6N62 - chains C and F of the 8 polymer chains in the assembly; structure by X-ray diffraction, 3.80 A resolution.

[Chain C]
Protein: DNA-directed RNA polymerase subunit beta
Organism: Escherichia coli
Notes: EC 2.7.7.6
UniProtKB: P0A8V4 (RPOB_ECO57); numbering as in UniProt (aligned over 1-1342)
Sequence (1342 residues; numbered 1 to 1342; the number before each row is that of its first residue):
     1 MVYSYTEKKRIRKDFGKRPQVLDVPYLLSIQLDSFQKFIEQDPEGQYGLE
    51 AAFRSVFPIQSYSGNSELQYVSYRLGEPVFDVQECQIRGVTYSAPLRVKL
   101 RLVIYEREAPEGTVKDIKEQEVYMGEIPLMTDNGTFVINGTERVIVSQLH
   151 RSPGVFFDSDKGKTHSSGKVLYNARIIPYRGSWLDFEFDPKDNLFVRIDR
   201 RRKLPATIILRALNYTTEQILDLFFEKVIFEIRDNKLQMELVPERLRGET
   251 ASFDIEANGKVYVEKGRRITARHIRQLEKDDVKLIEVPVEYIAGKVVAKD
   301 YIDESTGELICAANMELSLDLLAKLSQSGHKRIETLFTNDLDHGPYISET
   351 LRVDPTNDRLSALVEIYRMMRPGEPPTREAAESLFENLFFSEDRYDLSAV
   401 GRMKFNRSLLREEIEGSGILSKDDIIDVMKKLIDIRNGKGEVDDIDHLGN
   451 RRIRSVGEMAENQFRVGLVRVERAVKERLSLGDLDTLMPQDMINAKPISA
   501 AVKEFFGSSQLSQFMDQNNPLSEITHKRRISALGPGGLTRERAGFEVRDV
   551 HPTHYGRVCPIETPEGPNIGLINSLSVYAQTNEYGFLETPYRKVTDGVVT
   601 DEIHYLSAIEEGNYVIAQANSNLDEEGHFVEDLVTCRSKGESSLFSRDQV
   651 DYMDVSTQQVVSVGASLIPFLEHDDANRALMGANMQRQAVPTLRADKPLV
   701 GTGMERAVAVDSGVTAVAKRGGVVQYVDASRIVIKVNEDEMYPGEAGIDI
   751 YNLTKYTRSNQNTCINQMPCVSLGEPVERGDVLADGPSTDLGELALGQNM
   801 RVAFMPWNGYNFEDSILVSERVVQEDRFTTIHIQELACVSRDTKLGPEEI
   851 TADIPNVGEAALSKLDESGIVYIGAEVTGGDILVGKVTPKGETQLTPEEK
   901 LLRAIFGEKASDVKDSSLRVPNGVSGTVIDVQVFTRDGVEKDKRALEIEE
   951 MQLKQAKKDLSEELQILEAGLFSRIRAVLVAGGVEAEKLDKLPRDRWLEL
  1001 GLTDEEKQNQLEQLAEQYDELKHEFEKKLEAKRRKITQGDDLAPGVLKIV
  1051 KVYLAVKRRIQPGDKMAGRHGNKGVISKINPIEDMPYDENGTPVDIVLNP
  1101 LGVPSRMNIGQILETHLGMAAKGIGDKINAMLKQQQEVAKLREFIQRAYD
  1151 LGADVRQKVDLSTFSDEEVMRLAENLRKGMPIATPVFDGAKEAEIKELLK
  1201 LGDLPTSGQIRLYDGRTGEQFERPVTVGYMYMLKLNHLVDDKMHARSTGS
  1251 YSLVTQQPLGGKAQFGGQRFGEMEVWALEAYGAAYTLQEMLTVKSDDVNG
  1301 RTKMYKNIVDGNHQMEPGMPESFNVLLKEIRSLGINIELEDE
Unresolved in the structure: 1-2, 108-110
Curated features (UniProtKB/Swiss-Prot):
  - modified residue (N6-acetyllysine): K1022, K1200

[Chain F]
Protein: RNA polymerase sigma factor RpoD
Organism: Escherichia coli
UniProtKB: Q0P6L9 (Q0P6L9_ECOLX); residues 1-613 here = UniProt positions 1-613
Sequence (613 residues; row label = number of the first residue in the row):
     1 MEQNPQSQLKLLVTRGKEQGYLTYAEVNDHLPEDIVDSDQIEDIIQMIND
    51 MGIQVMEEAPDADDLMLAENTADEDAAEAAAQVLSSVESEIGRTTDPVRM
   101 YMREMGTVELLTREGEIDIAKRIEDGINQVQCSVAEYPEAITYLLEQYNR
   151 VEAEEARLSDLITGFVDPNAEEDLAPTATHVGSELSQEDLDDDEDEDEED
   201 GDDDSADDDNSIDPELAREKFAELRAQYVVTRDTIKAKGRSHATAQEEIL
   251 KLSEVFKQFRLVPKQFDYLVNSMRVMMDRVRTQERLIMKLCVEQCKMPKK
   301 NFITLFTGNETSDTWFNAAIAMNKPWSEKLHDVSEEVHRALQKLQQIEEE
   351 TGLTIEQVKDINRRMSIGEAKARRAKKEMVEANLRLVISIAKKYTNRGLQ
   401 FLDLIQEGNIGLMKAVDKFEYRRGYKFSTYATWWIRQAITRSIADQARTI
   451 RIPVHMIETINKLNRISRQMLQEMGREPTPEELAERMLMPEDKIRKVLKI
   501 AKEPISMETPIGDDEDSHLGDFIEDTTLELPLDSATTESLRAATHDVLAG
   551 LTAREAKVLRMRFGIDMNTDYTLEEVGKQFDVTRERIRQIEAKALRKLRH
   601 PSRSEVLRSFLDD
Unresolved in the structure: 1-93, 168-211, 237-241
Construct notes: conflict N149 (Asp in Q0P6L9)

[Interface between chain C and chain F]
Contacting residue pairs - 54 pairs, chain C then chain F:
  V79(C) - R476(F)
  F80(C) - R476(F)
  R97(C) - G475(F)
  V122(C) - Q472(F)
  Y123(C) - Q472(F)
  Y123(C) - G475(F)
  E126(C) - R476(F)
  G373(C) - R103(F)  hydrogen bond (backbone-side chain)
  E374(C) - R103(F)
  Q490(C) - Q472(F)
  D491(C) - R468(F)  hydrogen bond (backbone-side chain)
  N856(C) - D612(F)
  N856(C) - D613(F)
  V857(C) - D613(F)
  P897(C) - G564(F)
  P897(C) - I565(F)
  E898(C) - L540(F)
  E898(C) - T544(F)
  E898(C) - I565(F)
  L901(C) - T544(F)
  L901(C) - L548(F)  hydrophobic
  L901(C) - L559(F)  hydrophobic
  L901(C) - F563(F)  hydrophobic
  L901(C) - I565(F)  hydrophobic
  L902(C) - L540(F)  hydrophobic
  L902(C) - L611(F)  hydrophobic
  R903(C) - L611(F)
  A904(C) - F563(F)  hydrophobic
  A904(C) - L595(F)
  A904(C) - R599(F)
  I905(C) - L598(F)  hydrophobic
  I905(C) - R599(F)  hydrogen bond (backbone-side chain)
  F906(C) - S604(F)
  F906(C) - R608(F)
  F906(C) - L611(F)  hydrophobic
  E908(C) - L611(F)
  P1044(C) - K502(F)
  T1248(C) - L532(F)
  Y1251(C) - E524(F)
  Y1251(C) - D525(F)  hydrogen bond (backbone-backbone)
  S1252(C) - I523(F)
  L1253(C) - I523(F)
  L1253(C) - E524(F)
  L1253(C) - D525(F)
  V1254(C) - G520(F)
  Q1256(C) - D525(F)  hydrogen bond
  Q1256(C) - L528(F)
  L1259(C) - F522(F)
  K1262(C) - E524(F)  salt bridge
  R1301(C) - L528(F)
  Y1305(C) - P531(F)  hydrophobic
  Y1305(C) - L532(F)
  K1306(C) - S534(F)  hydrogen bond
  K1306(C) - E538(F)  salt bridge
Other interface residues (no listed pair), chain C (40 interface residues in all): P372, N494, A495, K900, R936, D937, S1250
Other interface residues (no listed pair), chain F (41 interface residues in all): R99, L471, P480, E481, R495, D521, A535, R541, L607, F610

[Overview]
40 residues of chain C and 41 residues of chain F are in contact; the contacts include 6 hydrogen bonds and 2
salt bridges. Among the polar pairs are K1262(C)-E524(F), K1306(C)-E538(F) and G373(C)-R103(F).
Here chain C is DNA-directed RNA polymerase subunit beta and chain F is RNA polymerase sigma factor RpoD, both
from Escherichia coli. Entry 6N62 (Escherichia coli RNA polymerase sigma70-holoenzyme bound to upstream fork
promoter DNA) was determined by X-ray diffraction (same publication as 6N60 and 6N61).
